3RUS - chains A and B of the 4 polymer chains in the assembly; structure by X-ray diffraction, 2.34 A resolution.

Chain A (and B):
Protein: Chaperonin
Source organism: Methanococcus maripaludis
Notes: chain B of this document is another copy of the same molecule, construct and numbering; everything in this record applies to it too
UniProt: Q877G8 (Q877G8_METMI); residues 1-543 here = UniProt positions 1-543
Sequence (543 residues; each row starts with the number of its first residue):
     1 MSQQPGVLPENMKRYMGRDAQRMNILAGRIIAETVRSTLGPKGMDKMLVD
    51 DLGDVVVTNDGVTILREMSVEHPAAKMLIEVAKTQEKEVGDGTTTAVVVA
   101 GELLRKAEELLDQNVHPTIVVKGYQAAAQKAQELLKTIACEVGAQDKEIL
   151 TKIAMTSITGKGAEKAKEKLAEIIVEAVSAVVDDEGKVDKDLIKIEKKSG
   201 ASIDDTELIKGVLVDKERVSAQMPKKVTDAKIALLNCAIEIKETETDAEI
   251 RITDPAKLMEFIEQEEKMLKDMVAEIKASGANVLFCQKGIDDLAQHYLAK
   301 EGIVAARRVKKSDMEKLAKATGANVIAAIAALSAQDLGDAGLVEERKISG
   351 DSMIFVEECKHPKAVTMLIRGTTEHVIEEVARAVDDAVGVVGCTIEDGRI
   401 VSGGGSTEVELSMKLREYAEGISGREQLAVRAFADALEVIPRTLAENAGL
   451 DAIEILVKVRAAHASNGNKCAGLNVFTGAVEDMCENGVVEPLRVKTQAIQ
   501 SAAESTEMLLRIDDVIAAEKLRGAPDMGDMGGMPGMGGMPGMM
Disordered / not traced: 1-3, 520-543
Sequence notes: engineered mutation Ala327 (Thr in Q877G8), Ala328 (Asn in Q877G8), Ala330 (Lys in Q877G8), Ala331 (Asp in Q877G8)
Metal / ion sites: Mg2+: Asp91 (together with ADP)
Ligand contacts: ADP (adenosine-5'-diphosphate): Thr38, Leu39, Gly40, Pro41, Asn59, Asp91, Gly92, Thr93, Thr94, Thr95, Thr156, Thr159, Lys161, Gly403, Gly404, Gly405, Ile440, Leu444, Leu473, Val488, Glu490, Lys495
Reported in the primary citation:
  - conformationally variable residues (domain motion, loop rearrangement, side-chain flip): Gly160 to Lys169, Ala471 to Asp482
  - catalytic residues: Asp60, Asp386 (citing earlier work)
  - mutagenesis - G160S, K161A, E164A: decreased catalytic activity on ATP
  - mutagenesis - K161A, E164A: decreased binding to ATP
  - mutagenesis - G160S: unchanged binding to ATP

How chain A and chain B interact:
Contacting residue pairs - 120 pairs, chain A then chain B:
  Tyr15(A) - Gln4(B)
  Tyr15(A) - Pro5(B)
  Asp19(A) - Gln4(B)  hydrogen bond (backbone-side chain)
  Arg22(A) - Gln4(B)
  Met23(A) - Gln4(B)
  Met23(A) - Pro5(B)
  Ala27(A) - Val7(B)  hydrophobic
  Ile30(A) - Val7(B)  hydrophobic
  Ile30(A) - Leu8(B)  hydrophobic
  Thr34(A) - Leu8(B)
  Ser37(A) - Asp513(B)  hydrogen bond
  Lys42(A) - Thr118(B)
  Gly43(A) - Arg511(B)
  Met44(A) - His116(B)
  Met44(A) - Pro117(B)  hydrophobic
  Met44(A) - Thr118(B)
  Met44(A) - Arg511(B)
  Met44(A) - Asp513(B)
  Asp45(A) - Arg511(B)  salt bridge
  Asp45(A) - Ile512(B)
  Asp45(A) - Asp513(B)  hydrogen bond (backbone-backbone)
  Asp45(A) - Asp514(B)
  Lys46(A) - Asp513(B)  salt bridge
  Lys46(A) - Asp514(B)  salt bridge
  Met47(A) - Met23(B)  hydrophobic
  Met47(A) - Asn24(B)
  Met47(A) - Pro73(B)  hydrophobic
  Met47(A) - Ile512(B)  hydrophobic
  Met47(A) - Asp514(B)  hydrogen bond (backbone-backbone)
  Met47(A) - Val515(B)  hydrophobic
  Met47(A) - Ile516(B)  hydrogen bond (backbone-backbone)
  Leu48(A) - Ile516(B)
  Val49(A) - Pro73(B)  hydrophobic
  Val49(A) - Ile516(B)  hydrogen bond (backbone-backbone)
  Val49(A) - Ala517(B)
  Val49(A) - Ala518(B)  hydrogen bond (backbone-backbone)
  Asp51(A) - Glu519(B)
  Gly53(A) - Lys76(B)  hydrogen bond (backbone-side chain)
  Val55(A) - Pro73(B)  hydrophobic
  Val55(A) - Met77(B)  hydrophobic
  Val57(A) - Met508(B)  hydrophobic
  Asn59(A) - Arg511(B)
  Met68(A) - Ile516(B)  hydrophobic
  Ser69(A) - Pro9(B)
  Val70(A) - Val7(B)
  His72(A) - Pro5(B)
  His72(A) - Gly6(B)
  His72(A) - Val7(B)
  Ala75(A) - Val7(B)  hydrophobic
  Gly160(A) - Arg511(B)  hydrogen bond (backbone-side chain)
  Lys161(A) - Arg511(B)
  Gly162(A) - Gln125(B)
  Gly162(A) - Arg511(B)
  Lys165(A) - Gln125(B)
  Lys165(A) - Gln129(B)
  Ser199(A) - Thr84(B)
  Ser199(A) - Glu88(B)
  Gly200(A) - Glu88(B)
  Gly200(A) - Gln497(B)  hydrogen bond (backbone-side chain)
  Ala201(A) - Gln497(B)
  Ala201(A) - Gln500(B)
  Ile203(A) - Glu504(B)  hydrogen bond (backbone-side chain)
  Gln222(A) - Asn324(B)
  Lys226(A) - Glu185(B)  salt bridge
  Ile241(A) - Glu245(B)
  Glu243(A) - Glu245(B)
  Glu249(A) - Asp247(B)
  Glu249(A) - Glu249(B)
  Ile250(A) - Thr246(B)
  Ile250(A) - Asp247(B)  hydrogen bond (backbone-backbone)
  Ile250(A) - Ala248(B)
  Ile250(A) - Glu249(B)  hydrogen bond (backbone-backbone)
  Arg251(A) - Glu249(B)  salt bridge
  Arg251(A) - Arg251(B)
  Ile252(A) - Glu249(B)  hydrogen bond (backbone-backbone)
  Ile252(A) - Ile250(B)
  Ile252(A) - Arg251(B)  hydrogen bond (backbone-backbone)
  Thr253(A) - Arg251(B)
  Thr253(A) - Lys257(B)
  Thr253(A) - Phe261(B)
  Asp254(A) - Phe261(B)
  Pro255(A) - Glu260(B)
  Pro255(A) - Phe261(B)  hydrophobic
  Pro255(A) - Gln264(B)
  Leu258(A) - Ile250(B)  hydrophobic
  Leu258(A) - Gln264(B)
  Met259(A) - Gln264(B)
  Met259(A) - Met268(B)  hydrophobic
  Phe261(A) - Thr244(B)
  Ile262(A) - Lys242(B)
  Ile262(A) - Thr244(B)
  Glu265(A) - Thr244(B)
  Glu265(A) - Glu245(B)  hydrogen bond (side chain-backbone)
  Glu265(A) - Thr246(B)  hydrogen bond
  Glu266(A) - Lys242(B)  salt bridge
  Asp292(A) - Asn236(B)
  Asp292(A) - Lys288(B)  salt bridge
  Asp292(A) - Ala327(B)
  Leu293(A) - Ala327(B)  hydrophobic
  Leu293(A) - Ala328(B)  hydrophobic
  His296(A) - Ile326(B)
  His296(A) - Ala331(B)
  Lys347(A) - Asp189(B)  salt bridge
  Lys347(A) - Asp191(B)  salt bridge
  Ser349(A) - Lys87(B)
  Ser349(A) - Glu88(B)
  Asp351(A) - Lys87(B)  salt bridge
  Thr372(A) - Thr84(B)  hydrogen bond (backbone-side chain)
  Thr372(A) - Gln497(B)
  Thr372(A) - Gln500(B)
  Thr372(A) - Ser501(B)
  Thr372(A) - Glu504(B)  hydrogen bond
  Thr373(A) - Glu80(B)  hydrogen bond
  Thr373(A) - Thr84(B)
  Glu374(A) - Glu80(B)  hydrogen bond (backbone-side chain)
  His375(A) - Met77(B)
  His375(A) - Glu80(B)  salt bridge
  His375(A) - Met508(B)
  Val376(A) - Glu504(B)
  Val376(A) - Met508(B)
Also at the interface, not in a pair above, chain A (72 interface residues in all): Leu26, Ile31, Asp50, Asp54, Glu71, Glu164, Ser202, Ala248, Gly371, Asn447
Also at the interface, not in a pair above, chain B (65 interface residues in all): Arg14, Ala74, Val81, Ala126, Glu265, Asp336, Ser505

Overview:
72 residues of chain A and 65 residues of chain B are in contact; the contacts include 21 hydrogen bonds and
11 salt bridges. Polar contacts include Asp45(A)-Arg511(B), Lys46(A)-Asp513(B) and Lys46(A)-Asp514(B). Ligands
of chain A: ADP. The paper reports catalytic residues Asp60(A) and Asp386(A); G160S, K161A and E164A of chain
A reduce catalytic activity on ATP.
Both chains are Chaperonin (Methanococcus maripaludis). Entry 3RUS (Crystal structure of Cpn-rls in complex
with ADP from Methanococcus maripaludis) was determined by X-ray diffraction (same publication as 3RUQ, 3RUV
and 3RUW).
